Entry 7Z0H (electron microscopy, 2.60 A resolution); this record covers chains A and I of the 19 polymer chains in the assembly.

Chain A:
Name: DNA-directed RNA polymerase III subunit RPC1
Organism: Saccharomyces cerevisiae S288C
Notes: EC 2.7.7.6
UniProt: P04051 (RPC1_YEAST); residue numbers follow UniProt; this construct covers 1-1460
Chain sequence (1460 residues; row label = number of the first residue in the row):
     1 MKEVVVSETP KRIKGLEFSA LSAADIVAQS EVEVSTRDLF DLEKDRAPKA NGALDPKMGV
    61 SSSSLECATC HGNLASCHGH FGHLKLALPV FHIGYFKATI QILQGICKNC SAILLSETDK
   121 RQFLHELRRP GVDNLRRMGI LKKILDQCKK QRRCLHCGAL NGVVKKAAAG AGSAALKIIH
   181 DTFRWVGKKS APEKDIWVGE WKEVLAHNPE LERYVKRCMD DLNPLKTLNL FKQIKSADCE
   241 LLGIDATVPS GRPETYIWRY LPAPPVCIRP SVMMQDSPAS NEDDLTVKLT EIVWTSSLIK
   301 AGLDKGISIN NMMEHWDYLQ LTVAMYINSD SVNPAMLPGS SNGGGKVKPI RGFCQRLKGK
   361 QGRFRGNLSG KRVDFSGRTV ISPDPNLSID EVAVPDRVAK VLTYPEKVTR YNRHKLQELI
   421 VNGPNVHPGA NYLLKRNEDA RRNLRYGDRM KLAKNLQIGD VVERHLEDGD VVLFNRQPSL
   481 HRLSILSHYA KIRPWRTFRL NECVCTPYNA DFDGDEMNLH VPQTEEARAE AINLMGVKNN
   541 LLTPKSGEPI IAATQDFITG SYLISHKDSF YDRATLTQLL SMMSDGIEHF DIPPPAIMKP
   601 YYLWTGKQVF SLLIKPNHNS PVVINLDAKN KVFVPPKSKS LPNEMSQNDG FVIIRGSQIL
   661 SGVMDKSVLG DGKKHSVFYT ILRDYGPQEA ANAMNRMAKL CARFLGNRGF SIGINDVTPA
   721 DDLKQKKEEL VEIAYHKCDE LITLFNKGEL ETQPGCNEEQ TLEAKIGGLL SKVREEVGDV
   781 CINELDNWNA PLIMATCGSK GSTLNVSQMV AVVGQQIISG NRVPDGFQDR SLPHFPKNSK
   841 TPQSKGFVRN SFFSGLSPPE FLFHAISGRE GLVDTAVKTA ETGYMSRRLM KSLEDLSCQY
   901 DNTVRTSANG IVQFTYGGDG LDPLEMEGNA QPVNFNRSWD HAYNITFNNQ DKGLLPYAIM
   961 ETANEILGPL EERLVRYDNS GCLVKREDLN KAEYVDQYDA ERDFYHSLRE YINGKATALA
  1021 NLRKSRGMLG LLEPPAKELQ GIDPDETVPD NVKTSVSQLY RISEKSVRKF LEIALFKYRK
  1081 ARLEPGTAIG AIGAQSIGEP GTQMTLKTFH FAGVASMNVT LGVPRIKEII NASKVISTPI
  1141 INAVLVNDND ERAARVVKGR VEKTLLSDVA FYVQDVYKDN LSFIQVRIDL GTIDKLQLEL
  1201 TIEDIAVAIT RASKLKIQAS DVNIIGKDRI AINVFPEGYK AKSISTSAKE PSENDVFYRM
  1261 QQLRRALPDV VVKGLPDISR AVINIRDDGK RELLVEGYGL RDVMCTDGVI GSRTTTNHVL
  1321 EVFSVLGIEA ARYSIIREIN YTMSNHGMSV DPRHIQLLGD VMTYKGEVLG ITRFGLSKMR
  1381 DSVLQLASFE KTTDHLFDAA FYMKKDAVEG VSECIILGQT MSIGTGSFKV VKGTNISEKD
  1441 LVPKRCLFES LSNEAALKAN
Disordered / not traced: 1, 169-174, 333-347, 1237-1251, 1457-1460
Metal / ion sites: Zn2+ site 1: Cys-67, Cys-70, Cys-77, His-80; Zn2+ site 2: Cys-107, Cys-110, Cys-154, Cys-157; Mg2+ site 1: Asp-511, Asp-513, Asp-515; Mg2+ site 2: Asp-511, Asp-513 (shared with Asp-91(I) of chain I)

Chain I:
Name: DNA-directed RNA polymerase III subunit RPC10
Organism: Saccharomyces cerevisiae S288C
UniProt: Q04307 (RPC10_YEAST); residue numbers follow UniProt; this construct covers 1-110
Chain sequence (110 residues; row label = number of the first residue in the row):
     1 MLSFCPSCNN MLLITSGDSG VYTLACRSCP YEFPIEGIEI YDRKKLPRKE VDDVLGGGWD
    61 NVDQTKTQCP NYDTCGGESA YFFQLQIRSA DEPMTTFYKC VNCGHRWKEN
Metal / ion sites: Zn2+ site 1: Cys-5, Cys-8, Cys-26, Cys-29; Zn2+ site 2: Cys-69, Cys-75, Cys-100, Cys-103; Mg2+: Asp-91 (shared with Asp-511(A), Asp-513(A) of chain A)

Chain A / chain I interface:
Pairs across the interface - 128 pairs, chain A then chain I:
  Asp-511(A) / Glu-92(I)
  Asp-513(A) / Asp-91(I)
  Lys-629(A) / Tyr-72(I)
  Lys-629(A) / Asp-73(I)
  Lys-631(A) / Gln-68(I)
  Phe-633(A) / Gln-68(I)  hydrogen bond (backbone-side chain)
  Phe-633(A) / Tyr-72(I)  hydrophobic
  Lys-673(A) / Pro-70(I)
  Gln-753(A) / Asn-61(I)  hydrogen bond
  Pro-754(A) / Asp-53(I)
  Pro-754(A) / Val-54(I)
  Ala-764(A) / Asn-61(I)
  Gly-768(A) / Asn-61(I)
  Ser-771(A) / Val-62(I)
  Ser-771(A) / Asp-63(I)
  Lys-772(A) / Gln-64(I)
  Arg-774(A) / Asp-63(I)  salt bridge
  Arg-774(A) / Gln-64(I)  hydrogen bond (side chain-backbone)
  Arg-774(A) / Phe-82(I)
  Glu-775(A) / Asp-63(I)
  Glu-775(A) / Gln-64(I)
  Glu-775(A) / Thr-65(I)
  Glu-775(A) / Lys-66(I)
  Leu-804(A) / Phe-82(I)  hydrophobic
  Leu-804(A) / Gln-84(I)
  Gln-808(A) / Gln-84(I)  hydrogen bond
  Glu-870(A) / Leu-85(I)
  Gly-871(A) / Gln-86(I)
  Leu-872(A) / Gln-86(I)
  Leu-872(A) / Ala-90(I)
  Thr-875(A) / Gln-86(I)  hydrogen bond (side chain-backbone)
  Thr-875(A) / Ile-87(I)  hydrogen bond (side chain-backbone)
  Thr-875(A) / Arg-88(I)  hydrogen bond (side chain-backbone)
  Thr-875(A) / Ser-89(I)
  Lys-878(A) / Ile-87(I)
  Gln-1103(A) / Ile-87(I)
  Gln-1103(A) / Lys-108(I)  hydrogen bond (backbone-side chain)
  Thr-1105(A) / Ile-87(I)
  Phe-1109(A) / Phe-83(I)
  Phe-1109(A) / Leu-85(I)  hydrophobic
  Phe-1111(A) / Trp-59(I)  hydrophobic
  Phe-1111(A) / Val-62(I)  hydrophobic
  Phe-1111(A) / Tyr-81(I)
  Phe-1111(A) / Phe-82(I)
  Phe-1111(A) / Phe-83(I)  hydrophobic
  Phe-1111(A) / Lys-99(I)
  Ala-1112(A) / Asn-61(I)
  Ala-1112(A) / Val-62(I)
  Gly-1113(A) / Gly-58(I)
  Gly-1113(A) / Asn-61(I)
  Gly-1113(A) / Val-62(I)
  Val-1114(A) / Trp-59(I)  hydrophobic
  Ala-1115(A) / Leu-55(I)
  Asp-1150(A) / Val-54(I)
  Arg-1155(A) / Val-51(I)
  Arg-1155(A) / Asp-52(I)  hydrogen bond (side chain-backbone)
  Arg-1155(A) / Asp-53(I)  salt bridge
  Ser-1167(A) / Leu-46(I)
  Ser-1167(A) / Pro-47(I)
  Asp-1168(A) / Pro-47(I)
  Asp-1168(A) / Arg-48(I)
  Asp-1168(A) / Lys-49(I)
  Phe-1171(A) / Lys-45(I)  hydrogen bond (backbone-side chain)
  Phe-1171(A) / Leu-46(I)
  Tyr-1172(A) / Arg-43(I)
  Tyr-1172(A) / Lys-44(I)
  Tyr-1172(A) / Lys-45(I)
  Tyr-1172(A) / Leu-46(I)  hydrophobic
  Val-1173(A) / Asp-42(I)
  Val-1173(A) / Arg-43(I)
  Val-1173(A) / Lys-44(I)
  Gln-1174(A) / Glu-39(I)
  Gln-1174(A) / Tyr-41(I)
  Gln-1174(A) / Asp-42(I)
  Gln-1174(A) / Arg-43(I)  hydrogen bond
  Asp-1175(A) / Met-1(I)  hydrogen bond (side chain-backbone)
  Asp-1175(A) / Ile-40(I)
  Asp-1175(A) / Tyr-41(I)
  Asp-1175(A) / Asp-42(I)  hydrogen bond (backbone-backbone)
  Val-1176(A) / Glu-39(I)
  Val-1176(A) / Ile-40(I)
  Val-1176(A) / Tyr-41(I)  hydrophobic
  Tyr-1177(A) / Ile-14(I)  hydrophobic
  Tyr-1177(A) / Tyr-22(I)  hydrophobic
  Tyr-1177(A) / Ile-38(I)
  Tyr-1177(A) / Glu-39(I)
  Tyr-1177(A) / Ile-40(I)  hydrogen bond (backbone-backbone)
  Lys-1178(A) / Tyr-22(I)
  Lys-1178(A) / Ile-35(I)
  Lys-1178(A) / Glu-39(I)
  Asp-1179(A) / Gly-20(I)
  Asp-1179(A) / Val-21(I)
  Asp-1179(A) / Tyr-22(I)  hydrogen bond (backbone-backbone)
  Asp-1179(A) / Ile-35(I)
  Asp-1179(A) / Glu-36(I)
  Asp-1179(A) / Gly-37(I)  hydrogen bond (side chain-backbone)
  Asn-1180(A) / Ser-19(I)  hydrogen bond (side chain-backbone)
  Asn-1180(A) / Gly-20(I)
  Asn-1180(A) / Tyr-22(I)
  Leu-1181(A) / Tyr-22(I)
  Lys-1195(A) / Glu-50(I)
  Leu-1196(A) / Lys-49(I)
  Leu-1196(A) / Val-51(I)  hydrophobic
  Phe-1235(A) / Tyr-22(I)
  Glu-1253(A) / Thr-15(I)
  Glu-1253(A) / Ser-16(I)  hydrogen bond (side chain-backbone)
  Glu-1253(A) / Arg-27(I)
  Asn-1254(A) / Leu-13(I)
  Asn-1254(A) / Ile-14(I)
  Asn-1254(A) / Thr-15(I)  hydrogen bond
  Asn-1254(A) / Arg-27(I)
  Phe-1257(A) / Leu-13(I)  hydrophobic
  Phe-1257(A) / Ile-14(I)
  Tyr-1258(A) / Leu-13(I)
  Gln-1261(A) / Met-1(I)
  Arg-1264(A) / Met-1(I)
  Arg-1264(A) / Asp-42(I)  hydrogen bond (side chain-backbone)
  Arg-1264(A) / Lys-44(I)
  Pro-1268(A) / Lys-44(I)
  Pro-1268(A) / Leu-46(I)  hydrophobic
  Val-1282(A) / Leu-55(I)  hydrophobic
  Ile-1283(A) / Val-54(I)
  Ile-1283(A) / Leu-55(I)  hydrogen bond (backbone-backbone)
  Asn-1284(A) / Gly-56(I)
  Asn-1345(A) / Arg-106(I)
  His-1346(A) / Lys-108(I)
  Gly-1347(A) / Arg-106(I)  hydrogen bond (backbone-backbone)
  Gly-1347(A) / Trp-107(I)
Other interface residues (no listed pair), chain A (80 interface residues in all): Val-632, Gly-755, Lys-765, Gly-767, Ser-802, Thr-803, Asp-874, Met-1104, His-1110, Ser-1116, Met-1117, Ala-1170, Ser-1182, Thr-1192, Val-1234, Val-1256, Ile-1285, Arg-1291, Ser-1344, Met-1348
Other interface residues (no listed pair), chain I (66 interface residues in all): Met-11, Leu-12, Thr-96, Phe-97, Tyr-98, Glu-109

Overview:
80 residues of chain A and 66 residues of chain I are in contact, with 22 hydrogen bonds and 2 salt bridges.
Among the polar pairs are Arg-774(A)/Asp-63(I), Arg-1155(A)/Asp-53(I) and Phe-633(A)/Gln-68(I). Cys-67(A),
Cys-70(A), Cys-77(A) and His-80(A) form the Zn2+ site 1.
Here chain A is DNA-directed RNA polymerase III subunit RPC1 and chain I is DNA-directed RNA polymerase III
subunit RPC10, both from Saccharomyces cerevisiae S288C. Entry 7Z0H (Structure of yeast RNA Polymerase III-Ty1
integrase complex at 2.6 A (focus subunit AC40)) was determined by electron microscopy, deposited together
with 7Z2Z, 7Z30, 7Z31 and 8BWS.
